PDB entry 5UGQ | X-ray diffraction, 2.61 A resolution | chain A

Chain A:
Molecule: Carboxylesterase A
Source organism: Mycobacterium tuberculosis
Notes: EC 3.1.1.-; engineered mutation(s): N-terminal truncation of 49 residues
UniProt: P9WHR3 (CAEA_MYCTU); numbering as in UniProt (aligned over 50-520)
Chain sequence (492 residues; each row starts with the number of its first residue):
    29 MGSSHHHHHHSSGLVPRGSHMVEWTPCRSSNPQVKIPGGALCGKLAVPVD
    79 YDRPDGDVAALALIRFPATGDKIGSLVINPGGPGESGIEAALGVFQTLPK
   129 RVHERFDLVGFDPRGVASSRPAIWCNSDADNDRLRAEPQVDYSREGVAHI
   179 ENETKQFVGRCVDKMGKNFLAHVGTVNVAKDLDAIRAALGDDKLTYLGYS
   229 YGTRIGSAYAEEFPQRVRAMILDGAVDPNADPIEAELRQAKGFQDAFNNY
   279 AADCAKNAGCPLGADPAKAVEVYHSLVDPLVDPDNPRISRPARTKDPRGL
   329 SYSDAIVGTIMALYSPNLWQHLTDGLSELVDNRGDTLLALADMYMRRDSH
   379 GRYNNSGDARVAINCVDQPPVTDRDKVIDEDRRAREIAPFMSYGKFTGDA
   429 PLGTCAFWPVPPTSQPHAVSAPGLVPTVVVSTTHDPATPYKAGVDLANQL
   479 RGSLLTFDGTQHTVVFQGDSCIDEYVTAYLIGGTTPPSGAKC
Unresolved in the structure: 29-49, 57-64
Sequence notes: initiating methionine (29); expression tag (30-49)
Modified residues: Mse-29, Mse-49 (selenomethionine); Mse-193, Mse-248, Mse-339, Mse-371, Mse-373, Mse-419 (selenomethionine; parent Met)
Swiss-Prot annotation at these positions:
  - active site: Ser-228 (Nucleophile), Asp-463, His-490 (Proton donor)
Disulfide bonds: Cys-55/Cys-70, Cys-153/Cys-189, Cys-282/Cys-288, Cys-393/Cys-433, Cys-499/Cys-520
Reported in the primary citation:
  - specificity-determining residues: Glu-264 (proposed by the authors, not directly observed)

Summary:
UniProt lists 3 active-site residues. From the paper: the specificity determinant Glu-264.
Chain A is Carboxylesterase A (Mycobacterium tuberculosis); the structure, Crystal Structure of Hip1
(Rv2224c), was determined by X-ray diffraction together with 5UNO and 5UOH from the same study.
